Entry 5MW9 (X-ray diffraction, 2.20 A resolution); this record covers chains B and C of the 4 polymer chains in the assembly.

# Chain B
Protein: Centrosomin
From: Drosophila melanogaster
Reference sequence: P54623 (CNN_DROME), isoform P54623-2; residue numbers follow UniProt; this construct covers 1082-1148
Chain sequence (70 residues; numbered 1079 to 1148; the number before each row is that of its first residue):
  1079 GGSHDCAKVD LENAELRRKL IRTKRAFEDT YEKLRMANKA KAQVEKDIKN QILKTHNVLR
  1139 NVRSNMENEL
Unresolved in the structure: 1141-1148
Sequence notes: expression tag (1079-1081)
Ion coordination: Zn2+: His1082, Cys1084 (shared with 2 residues of chain A)
What the authors report for this chain:
  - mutagenesis - R1141H: decreased localization

# Chain C
Protein: Centrosomin
From: Drosophila melanogaster
Reference sequence: P54623 (CNN_DROME), isoform P54623-2; residue numbers follow UniProt; this construct covers 490-544
Chain sequence (58 residues; numbered 487 to 544; the number before each row is that of its first residue):
   487 GPMDQQNSAV IGQLRLELQQ ARTEVETADK WRLECIDVCS VLTNRLEEEA GFLNSLLK
Unresolved in the structure: 487-498
Sequence notes: expression tag (487-489); conflict Ile522 (Val in P54623); engineered mutation Glu535 (Leu in P54623)

# How chain B and chain C interact
Contacting residue pairs (9; chain B residue first):
  Asp1125(B) - Phe538(C)
  Ile1126(B) - Phe538(C)
  Gln1129(B) - Arg531(C)  hydrogen bond (backbone-side chain)
  Gln1129(B) - Phe538(C)
  Lys1132(B) - Arg531(C)
  Lys1132(B) - Glu534(C)  salt bridge
  Thr1133(B) - Arg531(C)  hydrogen bond
  Thr1133(B) - Glu535(C)  hydrogen bond
  Val1136(B) - Arg531(C)
Also at the interface, not in a pair above, chain B (8 interface residues in all): Val1122, Leu1137
Also at the interface, not in a pair above, chain C (6 interface residues in all): Leu528, Leu542
The authors on this interface:
  - hot spots on chain B (mutagenesis) - I1126E, T1133E, L1137E: abolished binding to Centrosomin (chain C)
  - hot spots on chain C (mutagenesis) - L542E: decreased binding to Centrosomin (chain B)

# In short
8 residues of chain B face 6 of chain C across their interface, with 3 hydrogen bonds and 1 salt bridge. Polar
pairs include Lys1132(B)-Glu534(C), Gln1129(B)-Arg531(C) and Thr1133(B)-Arg531(C). From the paper: I1126E,
T1133E and L1137E of chain B abolish binding to Centrosomin (chain C); R1141H of chain B reduces localization.
Here chain B is Centrosomin and chain C is Centrosomin, both from Drosophila melanogaster. Entry 5MW9 (Complex
between the Leucine Zipper (LZ) and Centrosomin-motif 2 (CM2) domains of Drosophila melanogaster Centrosomin
(Cnn) ...) was determined by X-ray diffraction (same publication as 5MVW, 5MW0, 5MWE and 5I7C).
